PDB entry 8WO5 | electron microscopy, 7.40 A resolution (low resolution: residue-level contacts below are approximate; hydrogen-bond / salt-bridge calls are withheld) | chains C4 and C5 of the 417 polymer chains in the assembly

Chain C4 (and C5):
Molecule: Flagellar motor switch protein FliN
From: Salmonella enterica subsp. enterica serovar Typhimurium str. LT2
Notes: chain C5 of this document is another copy of the same molecule, construct and numbering; everything in this record applies to it too
UniProtKB: P26419 (FLIN_SALTY); residues 1-137 here = UniProt positions 1-137
Amino-acid sequence (137 residues; each row starts with the number of its first residue):
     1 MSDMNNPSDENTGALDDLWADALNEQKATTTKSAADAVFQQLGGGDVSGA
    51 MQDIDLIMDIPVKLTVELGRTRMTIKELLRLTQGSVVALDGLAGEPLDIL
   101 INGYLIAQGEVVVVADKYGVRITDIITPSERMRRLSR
Disordered / not traced: 1-50

Interface between chain C4 and chain C5:
Contacting residue pairs - 67 pairs, chain C4 then chain C5:
  Ile57(C4) - Ile75(C5)
  Met58(C4) - Thr74(C5)
  Met58(C4) - Ile75(C5)
  Met58(C4) - Lys76(C5)
  Met58(C4) - Leu79(C5)
  Ile60(C4) - Ile75(C5)
  Pro61(C4) - Met73(C5)
  Val62(C4) - Arg72(C5)
  Val62(C4) - Met73(C5)
  Val62(C4) - Ile75(C5)
  Lys63(C4) - Arg70(C5)
  Lys63(C4) - Thr71(C5)
  Leu64(C4) - Arg70(C5)
  Leu64(C4) - Thr71(C5)
  Thr65(C4) - Glu67(C5)
  Val66(C4) - Glu67(C5)
  Val66(C4) - Leu68(C5)
  Val66(C4) - Gly69(C5)
  Glu67(C4) - Thr65(C5)
  Glu67(C4) - Val66(C5)
  Glu67(C4) - Glu67(C5)
  Leu68(C4) - Val66(C5)
  Leu68(C4) - Leu68(C5)
  Leu68(C4) - Val111(C5)
  Gly69(C4) - Thr65(C5)
  Gly69(C4) - Val66(C5)
  Arg70(C4) - Lys63(C5)
  Arg70(C4) - Leu64(C5)
  Thr71(C4) - Lys63(C5)
  Thr71(C4) - Leu64(C5)
  Arg72(C4) - Val62(C5)
  Met73(C4) - Val62(C5)
  Thr74(C4) - Met58(C5)
  Lys76(C4) - Met58(C5)
  Leu81(C4) - Ile122(C5)
  Gln83(C4) - Thr123(C5)
  Gly84(C4) - Arg121(C5)
  Gly84(C4) - Ile122(C5)
  Ser85(C4) - Val120(C5)
  Ser85(C4) - Arg121(C5)
  Ser85(C4) - Ile122(C5)
  Val86(C4) - Val120(C5)
  Val86(C4) - Arg121(C5)
  Val87(C4) - Gly119(C5)
  Val87(C4) - Val120(C5)
  Val87(C4) - Ile122(C5)
  Leu89(C4) - Val66(C5)
  Leu89(C4) - Tyr118(C5)
  Gly91(C4) - Tyr118(C5)
  Leu92(C4) - Asp116(C5)
  Leu92(C4) - Lys117(C5)
  Leu92(C4) - Tyr118(C5)
  Ala93(C4) - Asp116(C5)
  Ala93(C4) - Tyr118(C5)
  Gly94(C4) - Tyr118(C5)
  Val114(C4) - Val86(C5)
  Asp116(C4) - Ala93(C5)
  Tyr118(C4) - Val87(C5)
  Tyr118(C4) - Ala88(C5)
  Tyr118(C4) - Leu89(C5)
  Tyr118(C4) - Leu92(C5)
  Tyr118(C4) - Ala93(C5)
  Tyr118(C4) - Gly94(C5)
  Gly119(C4) - Val87(C5)
  Val120(C4) - Ser85(C5)
  Val120(C4) - Val87(C5)
  Ile122(C4) - Gly84(C5)
Interface residues without a listed pair, chain C4 (42 interface residues in all): Ile54, Ile75, Thr82, Ala88, Leu97, Val111, Arg121
Interface residues without a listed pair, chain C5 (38 interface residues in all): Ile57, Leu97, Val112

Summary:
The interface between chain C4 and chain C5 involves 42 residues on one side and 38 on the other.
Both chains are Flagellar motor switch protein FliN (Salmonella enterica subsp. enterica serovar Typhimurium
str. LT2). Entry 8WO5 (Cryo-EM structure of the intact flagellar motor-hook complex in the CCW state) was
determined by electron microscopy, deposited together with 8WHT, 8WIW, 8WK3, 8WK4, 8WKI, 8WKK and 11 further
entries.
